PDB entry 4WHS | X-ray diffraction, 1.35 A resolution | chains D and B of the 6 polymer chains in the assembly

Chain D:
Molecule: Protocatechuate 3,4-dioxygenase beta chain
From: Pseudomonas putida
Notes: EC 1.13.11.3
UniProtKB: P00437 (PCXB_PSEPU); residues 301-538 here correspond to UniProt positions 2-239 (UniProt number = residue number - 299)
Amino-acid sequence (238 residues; numbered 301 to 538; the number before each row is that of its first residue):
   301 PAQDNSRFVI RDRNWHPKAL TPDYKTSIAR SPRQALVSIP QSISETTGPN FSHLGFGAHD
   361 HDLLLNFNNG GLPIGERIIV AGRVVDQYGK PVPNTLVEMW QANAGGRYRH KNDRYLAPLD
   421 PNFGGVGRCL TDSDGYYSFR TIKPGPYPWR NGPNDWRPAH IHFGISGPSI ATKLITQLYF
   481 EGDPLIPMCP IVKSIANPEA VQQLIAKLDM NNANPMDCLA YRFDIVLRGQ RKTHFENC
Modified positions: Cys-429 (S-hydroxycysteine; CSO); Met-488 (S-oxymethionine; MHO)
Bound ions: Fe ion: Tyr-408, Tyr-447, His-460, His-462
Residues lining bound ligands:
  - 4-fluorobenzene-1,2-diol (3N8), molecule 1: Leu-320, Pro-332, Arg-333, Gln-334
  - 4-fluorobenzene-1,2-diol (3N8), molecule 2: Ser-338, Ile-339, Pro-340
  - 4-fluorobenzene-1,2-diol (3N8), molecule 3: Tyr-408, Tyr-447, Trp-449, Arg-457, His-460, His-462
  - 4-fluorobenzene-1,2-diol (3N8), molecule 4: Arg-450, Gly-452, Pro-453, Pro-515, Met-516

Chain B:
Molecule: Protocatechuate 3,4-dioxygenase beta chain
From: Pseudomonas putida
Notes: EC 1.13.11.3
UniProtKB: P00437 (PCXB_PSEPU); residues 301-538 here correspond to UniProt positions 2-239 (UniProt number = residue number - 299)
Amino-acid sequence (238 residues; each row starts with the number of its first residue):
   301 PAQDNSRFVI RDRNWHPKAL TPDYKTSIAR SPRQALVSIP QSISETTGPN FSHLGFGAHD
   361 HDLLLNFNNG GLPIGERIIV AGRVVDQYGK PVPNTLVEMW QANAGGRYRH KNDRYLAPLD
   421 PNFGGVGRCL TDSDGYYSFR TIKPGPYPWR NGPNDWRPAH IHFGISGPSI ATKLITQLYF
   481 EGDPLIPMCP IVKSIANPEA VQQLIAKLDM NNANPMDCLA YRFDIVLRGQ RKTHFENC
Bound ions: Fe ion: Tyr-408, Tyr-447, His-460, His-462
Residues lining bound ligands:
  - 4-fluorobenzene-1,2-diol (3N8), molecule 1: Leu-320, Pro-322, Ile-328, Arg-333
  - 4-fluorobenzene-1,2-diol (3N8), molecule 2: Ser-338, Ile-339, Pro-340
  - 4-fluorobenzene-1,2-diol (3N8), molecule 3: Tyr-408, Tyr-447, Trp-449, Arg-457, His-460, His-462
  - 4-fluorobenzene-1,2-diol (3N8), molecule 4: Arg-450, Gly-452, Pro-453, Pro-515, Met-516

Chain D / chain B interface:
Residue-residue contacts - 11 pairs, chain D then chain B:
  Ile-310(D) / Pro-453(B)  hydrophobic
  Ile-310(D) / Asn-454(B)
  Asn-314(D) / Asp-323(B)  hydrogen bond
  Arg-333(D) / Ile-328(B)
  Ala-335(D) / Lys-325(B)
  Ala-335(D) / Ile-328(B)  hydrophobic
  Leu-336(D) / Lys-325(B)  hydrogen bond (backbone-side chain)
  Ser-338(D) / Lys-325(B)  hydrogen bond
  Ser-338(D) / Asn-451(B)  hydrogen bond (side chain-backbone)
  Ser-338(D) / Gly-452(B)
  Ser-338(D) / Pro-453(B)

In short:
The interface between chain D and chain B involves 6 residues on one side and 7 on the other; the contacts
include 4 hydrogen bonds. Among the polar pairs are Asn-314(D)/Asp-323(B), Leu-336(D)/Lys-325(B) and
Ser-338(D)/Lys-325(B). 2 4-fluorobenzene-1,2-diol molecules are bound between chain D and chain B.
Here chain D is Protocatechuate 3,4-dioxygenase beta chain and chain B is Protocatechuate 3,4-dioxygenase beta
chain, both from Pseudomonas putida. Entry 4WHS (4-fluorocatechol bound to Protocatechuate 3,4-dioxygenase
(pseudomonas putida) at pH 8.5) was determined by X-ray diffraction, deposited together with 4WHO, 4WHP and
4WHR.
